PDB entry 7JN5 | X-ray diffraction, 2.71 A resolution | chains H and L of the 3 polymer chains in the assembly

[Chain H]
Molecule: CR3022 heavy chain
Organism: Homo sapiens
Amino-acid sequence (221 residues; numbered 1 to 215 plus 6 insertion-coded residues; the number before each row is that of its first residue; a row labelled like 82A-82C holds insertion residues (82A, then the next letters in order)):
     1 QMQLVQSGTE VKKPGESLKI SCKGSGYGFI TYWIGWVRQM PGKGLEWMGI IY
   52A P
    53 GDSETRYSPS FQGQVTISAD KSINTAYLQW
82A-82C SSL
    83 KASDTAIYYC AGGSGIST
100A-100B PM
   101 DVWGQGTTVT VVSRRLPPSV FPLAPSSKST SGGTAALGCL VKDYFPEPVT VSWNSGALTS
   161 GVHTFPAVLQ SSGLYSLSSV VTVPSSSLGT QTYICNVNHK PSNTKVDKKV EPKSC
Cystine bridges: Cys-22/Cys-92, Cys-139/Cys-195
From the paper describing this entry:
  - contacts within the chain: Thr-31/Ser-96 (hydrogen bond)
  - conformationally variable residues (side-chain flip): Ser-96

[Chain L]
Molecule: CR3022 light chain
Organism: Homo sapiens
Amino-acid sequence (221 residues; numbered 1 to 215 plus 6 insertion-coded residues; the number before each row is that of its first residue; a row labelled like 27A-27F holds insertion residues (27A, then the next letters in order)):
     1 DIQLTQSPDS LAVSLGERAT INCKSSQ
27A-27F SVLYSS
    28 INKNYLAWYQ QKPGQPPKLL IYWASTRESG VPDRFSGSGS GTDFTLTISS LQAEDVAVYY
    88 CQQYYSTPYT FGQGTKVEIK RTVAAPSVFI FPPSDEQLKS GTASVVCLLN NFYPREAKVQ
   148 WKVDNALQSG NSQESVTEQD SKDSTYSLSS TLTLSKADYE KHKVYACEVT HQGLSSPVTK
   208 SFNRGECS
Not modelled in the structure: 215
Cystine bridges: Cys-23/Cys-88, Cys-134/Cys-194

[Chain H / chain L interface]
Disulfides between the chains: Cys-215(H)/Cys-214(L)
Contacting residue pairs (83):
  Val-37(H) / Phe-98(L)  hydrophobic
  Gln-39(H) / Gln-38(L)  hydrogen bond
  Gln-39(H) / Tyr-87(L)
  Gly-44(H) / Tyr-87(L)
  Leu-45(H) / Pro-44(L)  hydrophobic
  Leu-45(H) / Tyr-87(L)  hydrophobic
  Leu-45(H) / Phe-98(L)  hydrophobic
  Trp-47(H) / Pro-95(L)  hydrophobic
  Trp-47(H) / Tyr-96(L)
  Arg-58(H) / Thr-94(L)
  Pro-61(H) / Pro-95(L)
  Tyr-91(H) / Gln-38(L)
  Tyr-91(H) / Gln-42(L)
  Tyr-91(H) / Pro-43(L)  hydrophobic
  Ile-98(H) / Tyr-96(L)
  Ser-99(H) / Tyr-32(L)
  Ser-99(H) / Tyr-91(L)  hydrogen bond (side chain-backbone)
  Ser-99(H) / Tyr-92(L)  hydrogen bond (side chain-backbone)
  Ser-99(H) / Tyr-96(L)  hydrogen bond (backbone-side chain)
  Thr-100(H) / Tyr-91(L)
  Thr-100(H) / Tyr-96(L)
  Pro-100A(H) / Tyr-36(L)
  Pro-100A(H) / Leu-46(L)  hydrophobic
  Pro-100A(H) / Tyr-49(L)  hydrophobic
  Pro-100A(H) / Tyr-91(L)
  Met-100B(H) / Tyr-36(L)  hydrogen bond (backbone-side chain)
  Met-100B(H) / Leu-46(L)
  Met-100B(H) / Gln-89(L)
  Met-100B(H) / Phe-98(L)  hydrophobic
  Asp-101(H) / Leu-46(L)
  Asp-101(H) / Glu-55(L)
  Trp-103(H) / Tyr-36(L)
  Trp-103(H) / Pro-44(L)
  Gly-104(H) / Pro-43(L)
  Phe-121(H) / Ser-121(L)
  Phe-121(H) / Glu-123(L)
  Phe-121(H) / Gln-124(L)
  Pro-122(H) / Ser-121(L)
  Pro-122(H) / Glu-123(L)
  Leu-123(H) / Phe-118(L)
  Leu-123(H) / Val-133(L)  hydrophobic
  Ala-124(H) / Phe-118(L)
  Ser-127(H) / Lys-207(L)  hydrogen bond (backbone-side chain)
  Lys-128(H) / Phe-116(L)
  Lys-128(H) / Ile-117(L)
  Lys-128(H) / Lys-207(L)  hydrogen bond (backbone-side chain)
  Lys-128(H) / Ser-208(L)  hydrogen bond (side chain-backbone)
  Lys-128(H) / Phe-209(L)
  Lys-128(H) / Glu-213(L)  salt bridge
  Ser-129(H) / Phe-116(L)
  Ser-129(H) / Ile-117(L)  hydrogen bond (side chain-backbone)
  Ser-129(H) / Phe-118(L)
  Thr-130(H) / Phe-116(L)
  Thr-130(H) / Lys-207(L)  hydrogen bond (backbone-side chain)
  Ser-131(H) / Phe-116(L)
  Thr-134(H) / Phe-116(L)
  Ala-136(H) / Phe-116(L)  hydrophobic
  Ala-136(H) / Phe-118(L)
  Leu-137(H) / Phe-118(L)  hydrophobic
  Leu-140(H) / Ser-131(L)
  Lys-142(H) / Gln-124(L)
  His-163(H) / Asn-137(L)
  His-163(H) / Asn-138(L)  hydrogen bond
  His-163(H) / Asp-167(L)
  His-163(H) / Ser-174(L)  hydrogen bond
  Phe-165(H) / Leu-135(L)  hydrophobic
  Phe-165(H) / Ser-162(L)
  Phe-165(H) / Thr-164(L)
  Phe-165(H) / Ser-174(L)
  Phe-165(H) / Leu-175(L)
  Phe-165(H) / Ser-176(L)
  Pro-166(H) / Ser-162(L)  hydrogen bond (backbone-side chain)
  Pro-166(H) / Val-163(L)
  Val-168(H) / Glu-161(L)
  Val-168(H) / Ser-162(L)
  Leu-169(H) / Gln-160(L)
  Gln-170(H) / Gln-160(L)
  Ser-178(H) / Ser-176(L)  hydrogen bond
  Val-180(H) / Leu-135(L)  hydrophobic
  Thr-182(H) / Asn-137(L)
  Ser-214(H) / Cys-214(L)
  Cys-215(H) / Glu-213(L)  hydrogen bond (side chain-backbone)
  Cys-215(H) / Cys-214(L)  disulfide
Also at the interface, not in a pair above, chain H (46 interface residues in all): Lys-43, Glu-46, Ile-50, Ser-60, Gln-105
Also at the interface, not in a pair above, chain L (47 interface residues in all): Tyr-27D, Ala-34, Val-115, Thr-129, Thr-180

[Overview]
46 residues of chain H face 47 of chain L across their interface; the contacts include 1 disulfide bond, 15
hydrogen bonds and 1 salt bridge. Polar contacts include Lys-128(H)/Glu-213(L), Gln-39(H)/Gln-38(L) and
Ser-99(H)/Tyr-91(L). The paper reports conformational variability at Ser-96(H); contacts within the chain
involving Thr-31(H) and Ser-96(H).
Here chain H is CR3022 heavy chain and chain L is CR3022 light chain, both from Homo sapiens. Entry 7JN5
(Crystal structure of SARS-CoV receptor binding domain in complex with human antibody CR3022) was determined
by X-ray diffraction.
